Entry 1TSQ (X-ray diffraction, 2.00 A resolution); this record covers chains A and B of the 3 polymer chains in the assembly.

[Chain A (and B)]
Protein: Pol polyprotein
Notes: EC 3.4.23.16; fragment: protease; chain B of this document is another copy of the same molecule, construct and numbering; everything in this record applies to it too
UniProtKB: P03369 (POL_HV1A2); residues 1-99 here correspond to UniProt positions 57-155 (UniProt number = residue number + 56)
Chain sequence (99 residues; row label = number of the first residue in the row):
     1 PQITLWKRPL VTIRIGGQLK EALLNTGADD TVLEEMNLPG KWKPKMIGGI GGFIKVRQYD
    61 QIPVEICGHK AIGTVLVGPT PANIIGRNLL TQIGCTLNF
Sequence notes: engineered mutation K7 (Gln63 in P03369), N25 (Asp81 in P03369), A82 (Val138 in P03369)
From the paper describing this entry:
  - conformationally variable residues (loop rearrangement): G78 to N83
  - binding site for AP2V nc-P1 substrate peptide: R8, N25, G27, A28, D30, V32, I47, G48, I50, P81, I84
  - mutagenesis - D25N: abolished catalytic activity (proposed by the authors, not directly observed)

[How chain A and chain B interact]
Pairs across the interface (99):
  P1(A) - L97(B)
  P1(A) - N98(B)
  P1(A) - F99(B)  hydrogen bond (backbone-backbone)
  Q2(A) - T96(B)  hydrogen bond
  Q2(A) - L97(B)
  Q2(A) - N98(B)  hydrogen bond
  I3(A) - T96(B)
  I3(A) - L97(B)  hydrogen bond (backbone-backbone)
  L5(A) - T26(B)
  L5(A) - R87(B)  hydrogen bond (backbone-side chain)
  L5(A) - L90(B)  hydrophobic
  L5(A) - T91(B)
  L5(A) - C95(B)
  W6(A) - R87(B)  hydrogen bond (backbone-side chain)
  W6(A) - T91(B)
  K7(A) - R87(B)
  R8(A) - D29(B)  salt bridge
  R8(A) - R87(B)
  P9(A) - T26(B)
  P9(A) - R87(B)
  P9(A) - L97(B)  hydrophobic
  L23(A) - G27(B)
  L24(A) - T26(B)  hydrogen bond (backbone-side chain)
  L24(A) - L97(B)  hydrophobic
  N25(A) - N25(B)  hydrogen bond
  N25(A) - T26(B)
  N25(A) - G27(B)
  T26(A) - L5(B)
  T26(A) - P9(B)
  T26(A) - L24(B)  hydrogen bond (side chain-backbone)
  T26(A) - N25(B)
  T26(A) - T26(B)  hydrogen bond (side chain-backbone)
  T26(A) - L97(B)
  G27(A) - L23(B)
  G27(A) - N25(B)  hydrogen bond (backbone-side chain)
  D29(A) - R8(B)  salt bridge
  I47(A) - I50(B)  hydrophobic
  G49(A) - P81(B)
  I50(A) - I47(B)
  I50(A) - G48(B)
  I50(A) - G49(B)
  I50(A) - I50(B)
  I50(A) - G51(B)  hydrogen bond (backbone-backbone)
  I50(A) - G52(B)  hydrogen bond (backbone-backbone)
  I50(A) - I54(B)  hydrophobic
  I50(A) - P81(B)
  G51(A) - G51(B)
  G51(A) - G52(B)
  G51(A) - I54(B)
  G52(A) - G51(B)
  I54(A) - I50(B)
  H69(A) - F99(B)
  T80(A) - I50(B)
  P81(A) - G49(B)
  P81(A) - I50(B)
  R87(A) - L5(B)  hydrogen bond (side chain-backbone)
  R87(A) - W6(B)  hydrogen bond (side chain-backbone)
  R87(A) - K7(B)
  R87(A) - R8(B)
  R87(A) - P9(B)
  L90(A) - L5(B)  hydrophobic
  T91(A) - L5(B)
  T91(A) - W6(B)
  I93(A) - F99(B)
  G94(A) - N98(B)
  G94(A) - F99(B)
  C95(A) - L5(B)
  C95(A) - L97(B)  hydrophobic
  C95(A) - N98(B)
  C95(A) - F99(B)  hydrophobic
  T96(A) - Q2(B)
  T96(A) - I3(B)
  T96(A) - T4(B)
  T96(A) - T96(B)
  T96(A) - L97(B)
  T96(A) - N98(B)  hydrogen bond (backbone-backbone)
  L97(A) - P1(B)
  L97(A) - Q2(B)
  L97(A) - I3(B)  hydrogen bond (backbone-backbone)
  L97(A) - P9(B)  hydrophobic
  L97(A) - L24(B)  hydrophobic
  L97(A) - T26(B)
  L97(A) - C95(B)  hydrophobic
  L97(A) - T96(B)
  L97(A) - L97(B)  hydrophobic
  N98(A) - P1(B)
  N98(A) - Q2(B)  hydrogen bond
  N98(A) - G94(B)
  N98(A) - C95(B)
  N98(A) - T96(B)  hydrogen bond (backbone-backbone)
  N98(A) - N98(B)  hydrogen bond
  F99(A) - P1(B)  hydrogen bond (backbone-backbone)
  F99(A) - I3(B)  hydrophobic
  F99(A) - L24(B)  hydrophobic
  F99(A) - C67(B)  hydrophobic
  F99(A) - H69(B)  hydrogen bond (backbone-side chain)
  F99(A) - I93(B)
  F99(A) - G94(B)
  F99(A) - C95(B)  hydrophobic
Also at the interface, not in a pair above, chain A (39 interface residues in all): T4, V32, F53, I66, C67, I84
Also at the interface, not in a pair above, chain B (37 interface residues in all): F53, I66

[In short]
39 residues of chain A and 37 residues of chain B are in contact; the contacts include 22 hydrogen bonds and 2
salt bridges. Polar pairs include R8(A)-D29(B), Q2(A)-T96(B) and Q2(A)-N98(B). From the paper: a binding site
for AP2V nc-P1 substrate peptide at R8(A), N25(A) and G27(A) among others; D25N of chain A abolishes catalytic
activity.
Both chains are Pol polyprotein. Entry 1TSQ (Crystal structure of AP2V substrate variant of nc-P1 decamer
peptide in complex with V82A/D25N HIV-1 protease ...) was determined by X-ray diffraction, deposited together
with 1TSU.
